PDB entry 8IHP | electron microscopy, 3.00 A resolution | chains B and H of the 15 polymer chains in the assembly

== Chain B (and H) ==
Protein: Spike glycoprotein E1
Organism: Semliki Forest virus
Notes: chain H of this document is another copy of the same molecule, construct and numbering; everything in this record applies to it too
UniProtKB: P03315 (POLS_SFV); residues 1-438 here correspond to UniProt positions 816-1253 (UniProt number = residue number + 815)
Sequence (438 residues; each row starts with the number of its first residue):
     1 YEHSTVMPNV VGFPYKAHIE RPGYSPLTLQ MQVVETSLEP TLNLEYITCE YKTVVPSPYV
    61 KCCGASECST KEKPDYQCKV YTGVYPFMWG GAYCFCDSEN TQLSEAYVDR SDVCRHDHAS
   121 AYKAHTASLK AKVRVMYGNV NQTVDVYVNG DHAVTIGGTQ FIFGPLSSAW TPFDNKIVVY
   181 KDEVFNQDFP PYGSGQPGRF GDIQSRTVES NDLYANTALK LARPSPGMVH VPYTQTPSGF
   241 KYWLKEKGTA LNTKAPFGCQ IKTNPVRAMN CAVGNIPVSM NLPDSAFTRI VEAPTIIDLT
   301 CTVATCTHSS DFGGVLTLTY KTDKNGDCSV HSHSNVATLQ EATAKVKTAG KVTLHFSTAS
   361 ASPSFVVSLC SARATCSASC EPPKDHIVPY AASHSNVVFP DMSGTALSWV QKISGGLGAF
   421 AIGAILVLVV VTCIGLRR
Not modelled in the structure: 438
Cystine bridges: Cys-49/Cys-114, Cys-62/Cys-94, Cys-63/Cys-96, Cys-259/Cys-271, Cys-301/Cys-376, Cys-306/Cys-380, Cys-328/Cys-370
Glycans and other covalent adducts: N-acetylglucosamine (NAG) linked to Asn-141
Construct notes: variant Asp-323 (Asn1138 in P03315)

== How chain B and chain H interact ==
Pairs across the interface - 15 pairs, chain B then chain H:
  Glu-45(B) / Asp-151(H)
  Lys-123(B) / Asp-151(H)  salt bridge
  Tyr-147(B) / Arg-206(H)
  Asp-151(B) / Glu-45(H)
  Asp-151(B) / Lys-123(H)  salt bridge
  Asp-151(B) / Pro-191(H)
  Asp-151(B) / Tyr-192(H)
  His-152(B) / Tyr-192(H)
  His-152(B) / Arg-206(H)
  Ala-153(B) / Tyr-192(H)  hydrogen bond (backbone-backbone)
  Pro-191(B) / Asp-151(H)
  Tyr-192(B) / His-152(H)
  Tyr-192(B) / Ala-153(H)  hydrogen bond (backbone-backbone)
  Arg-206(B) / Tyr-147(H)
  Arg-206(B) / His-152(H)
Also at the interface, not in a pair above, chain B (16 interface residues in all): Thr-41, Asn-43, His-125, Thr-126, Gln-160, Gly-193, Ser-194
Also at the interface, not in a pair above, chain H (17 interface residues in all): Thr-41, Asn-43, His-125, Thr-126, Gln-160, Lys-176, Gly-193, Ser-194

== Overview ==
Chain B and chain H form an interface of 16 and 17 residues respectively; the contacts include 2 hydrogen
bonds and 2 salt bridges. Polar contacts include Lys-123(B)/Asp-151(H) and Ala-153(B)/Tyr-192(H).
N-acetylglucosamine is covalently linked to Asn-141(B).
Both chains are Spike glycoprotein E1 (Semliki Forest virus). Entry 8IHP (Structure of Semliki Forest virus
VLP in complex with the receptor VLDLR-LA3) was determined by electron microscopy.
